PDB entry 4W9L | X-ray diffraction, 2.20 A resolution | chains B and C of the 3 polymer chains in the assembly

== Chain B ==
Name: Transcription elongation factor B polypeptide 1
Source organism: Homo sapiens
UniProt: Q15369 (ELOC_HUMAN); residues 17-112 here = UniProt positions 17-112
Sequence (97 residues; row label = number of the first residue in the row):
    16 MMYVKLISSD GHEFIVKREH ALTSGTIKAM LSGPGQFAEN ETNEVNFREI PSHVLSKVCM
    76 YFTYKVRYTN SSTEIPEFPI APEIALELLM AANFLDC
Not modelled in the structure: 16, 48-57
Differences from the reference sequence: initiating methionine (16)

== Chain C ==
Name: Von Hippel-Lindau disease tumor suppressor
Source organism: Homo sapiens
UniProt: P40337 (VHL_HUMAN), isoform P40337-3; residues 54-213 here = UniProt positions 54-213
Sequence (162 residues; each row starts with the number of its first residue):
    52 GSMEAGRPRP VLRSVNSREP SQVIFCNRSP RVVLPVWLNF DGEPQPYPTL PPGTGRRIHS
   112 YRGHLWLFRD AGTHDGLLVN QTELFVPSLN VDGQPIFANI TLPVYTLKER CLQVVRSLVK
   172 PENYRRLDIV RSLYEDLEDH PNVQKDLERL TQERIAHQRM GD
Not modelled in the structure: 52-61, 203-213
Differences from the reference sequence: expression tag (52-53)
Modified positions: Cys-77 (S-(dimethylarsenic)cysteine; CAS)
Small-molecule neighbours: 3JJ (N-acetyl-3-methyl-L-valyl-3-methyl-L-valyl-(4R)-4-hydroxy-N-[4-(4-methyl-1,3-thiazol-5-yl)benzyl]-L-prolinamide): Asn-67, Arg-69, Phe-76, Pro-86, Trp-88, Phe-91, Gln-96, Tyr-98, Pro-99, Arg-107, Ile-109, His-110, Ser-111, Tyr-112, His-115, Trp-117
Curated features (UniProtKB/Swiss-Prot):
  - region: Thr-157 to Val-166 (Interaction with Elongin BC complex)
  - natural variant: Leu-63 (L63P: In PCC), Arg-64 (R64P: In PCC), Ser-65 (S65A: In PCC; S65L: In VHLD; S65W: In VHLD), Val-66 to Gln-73 (deletion: In VHLD), Ser-68 (S68W: In PCC and VHLD), Glu-70 (E70K: In VHLD), Val-74 (V74G: In VHLD), Ile-75 (deletion: In VHLD), Phe-76 (F76I: In VHLD; F76L: In VHLD; F76S: In VHLD; deletion: In VHLD), Asn-78 (N78H: In VHLD; N78S: In VHLD; N78T: In VHLD), Arg-79 (R79P: In VHLD), Ser-80 (S80I: In VHLD; S80N: In PCC and VHLD; S80R: In VHLD), 64 further natural variant entries in UniProt
  - mutagenesis: Tyr-98 (Y98N: No interaction with HIF1A. No HIF1A degradation)
What the authors report for this chain:
  - binding site for 3JJ: Tyr-112

== Chain B / chain C interface ==
Pairs across the interface (32):
  Tyr-76(B) / Tyr-156(C)  hydrogen bond (side chain-backbone)
  Tyr-76(B) / Thr-157(C)
  Tyr-76(B) / Leu-158(C)  hydrogen bond (side chain-backbone)
  Lys-80(B) / Val-155(C)
  Tyr-83(B) / Val-155(C)
  Ser-86(B) / Gln-132(C)
  Glu-89(B) / Arg-79(C)
  Ile-90(B) / Leu-153(C)
  Ile-90(B) / Val-155(C)  hydrophobic
  Glu-92(B) / Pro-81(C)
  Glu-92(B) / Arg-82(C)  salt bridge
  Glu-92(B) / Leu-153(C)
  Glu-92(B) / Arg-161(C)  salt bridge
  Phe-93(B) / Leu-158(C)  hydrophobic
  Phe-93(B) / Arg-161(C)  hydrogen bond (backbone-side chain)
  Ile-95(B) / Arg-161(C)
  Ile-95(B) / Cys-162(C)  hydrophobic
  Pro-97(B) / Leu-169(C)  hydrophobic
  Ala-100(B) / Val-165(C)  hydrophobic
  Leu-101(B) / Leu-178(C)  hydrophobic
  Leu-101(B) / Ile-180(C)  hydrophobic
  Leu-103(B) / Cys-162(C)  hydrophobic
  Leu-104(B) / Lys-159(C)
  Leu-104(B) / Cys-162(C)  hydrophobic
  Leu-104(B) / Leu-163(C)  hydrophobic
  Ala-107(B) / Leu-158(C)  hydrophobic
  Ala-107(B) / Lys-159(C)
  Asn-108(B) / Lys-159(C)  hydrogen bond
  Asn-108(B) / Leu-184(C)
  Cys-112(B) / Thr-157(C)
  Cys-112(B) / Leu-158(C)  hydrogen bond (backbone-backbone)
  Cys-112(B) / Lys-159(C)  hydrogen bond (backbone-backbone)
Interface residues without a listed pair, chain B (23 interface residues in all): Val-73, Tyr-79, Thr-84, Ser-87, Pro-91, Met-105
Interface residues without a listed pair, chain C (22 interface residues in all): Pro-154, Gln-164, Val-166, Asp-179

== In short ==
Chain B and chain C form an interface of 23 and 22 residues respectively; the contacts include 6 hydrogen
bonds and 2 salt bridges. Among the polar pairs are Glu-92(B)/Arg-82(C), Glu-92(B)/Arg-161(C) and
Tyr-76(B)/Tyr-156(C). Ligands of chain C: compound 3JJ. UniProt lists one mutagenesis site on chain C. The
paper reports a binding site for 3JJ at Tyr-112(C).
Here chain B is Transcription elongation factor B polypeptide 1 and chain C is Von Hippel-Lindau disease tumor
suppressor, both from Homo sapiens. Entry 4W9L (pVHL:EloB:EloC in complex with
(2S,4R)-1-((S)-2-((S)-2-acetamido-3,3-dimethylbutanamido)-3,3-dimethylbutanoyl)-4-hydroxy-N-(4-(4-methylthiazol-5-yl)benzyl)pyrrolidine-2-carboxamide
(ligand 15)) was determined by X-ray diffraction, deposited together with 4W9C, 4W9D, 4W9E, 4W9F, 4W9G, 4W9H
and 3 further entries.
